Entry 5N5Y (electron microscopy, 7.70 A resolution (low resolution: residue-level contacts below are approximate; hydrogen-bond / salt-bridge calls are withheld)); this record covers chains A and H of the 18 polymer chains in the assembly.

# Chain A
Name: DNA-directed RNA polymerase I subunit RPA190
Source organism: Saccharomyces cerevisiae
Notes: EC 2.7.7.6
UniProtKB: P10964 (RPA1_YEAST); residue numbers follow UniProt; this construct covers 1-1664
Sequence (1664 residues; each row starts with the number of its first residue):
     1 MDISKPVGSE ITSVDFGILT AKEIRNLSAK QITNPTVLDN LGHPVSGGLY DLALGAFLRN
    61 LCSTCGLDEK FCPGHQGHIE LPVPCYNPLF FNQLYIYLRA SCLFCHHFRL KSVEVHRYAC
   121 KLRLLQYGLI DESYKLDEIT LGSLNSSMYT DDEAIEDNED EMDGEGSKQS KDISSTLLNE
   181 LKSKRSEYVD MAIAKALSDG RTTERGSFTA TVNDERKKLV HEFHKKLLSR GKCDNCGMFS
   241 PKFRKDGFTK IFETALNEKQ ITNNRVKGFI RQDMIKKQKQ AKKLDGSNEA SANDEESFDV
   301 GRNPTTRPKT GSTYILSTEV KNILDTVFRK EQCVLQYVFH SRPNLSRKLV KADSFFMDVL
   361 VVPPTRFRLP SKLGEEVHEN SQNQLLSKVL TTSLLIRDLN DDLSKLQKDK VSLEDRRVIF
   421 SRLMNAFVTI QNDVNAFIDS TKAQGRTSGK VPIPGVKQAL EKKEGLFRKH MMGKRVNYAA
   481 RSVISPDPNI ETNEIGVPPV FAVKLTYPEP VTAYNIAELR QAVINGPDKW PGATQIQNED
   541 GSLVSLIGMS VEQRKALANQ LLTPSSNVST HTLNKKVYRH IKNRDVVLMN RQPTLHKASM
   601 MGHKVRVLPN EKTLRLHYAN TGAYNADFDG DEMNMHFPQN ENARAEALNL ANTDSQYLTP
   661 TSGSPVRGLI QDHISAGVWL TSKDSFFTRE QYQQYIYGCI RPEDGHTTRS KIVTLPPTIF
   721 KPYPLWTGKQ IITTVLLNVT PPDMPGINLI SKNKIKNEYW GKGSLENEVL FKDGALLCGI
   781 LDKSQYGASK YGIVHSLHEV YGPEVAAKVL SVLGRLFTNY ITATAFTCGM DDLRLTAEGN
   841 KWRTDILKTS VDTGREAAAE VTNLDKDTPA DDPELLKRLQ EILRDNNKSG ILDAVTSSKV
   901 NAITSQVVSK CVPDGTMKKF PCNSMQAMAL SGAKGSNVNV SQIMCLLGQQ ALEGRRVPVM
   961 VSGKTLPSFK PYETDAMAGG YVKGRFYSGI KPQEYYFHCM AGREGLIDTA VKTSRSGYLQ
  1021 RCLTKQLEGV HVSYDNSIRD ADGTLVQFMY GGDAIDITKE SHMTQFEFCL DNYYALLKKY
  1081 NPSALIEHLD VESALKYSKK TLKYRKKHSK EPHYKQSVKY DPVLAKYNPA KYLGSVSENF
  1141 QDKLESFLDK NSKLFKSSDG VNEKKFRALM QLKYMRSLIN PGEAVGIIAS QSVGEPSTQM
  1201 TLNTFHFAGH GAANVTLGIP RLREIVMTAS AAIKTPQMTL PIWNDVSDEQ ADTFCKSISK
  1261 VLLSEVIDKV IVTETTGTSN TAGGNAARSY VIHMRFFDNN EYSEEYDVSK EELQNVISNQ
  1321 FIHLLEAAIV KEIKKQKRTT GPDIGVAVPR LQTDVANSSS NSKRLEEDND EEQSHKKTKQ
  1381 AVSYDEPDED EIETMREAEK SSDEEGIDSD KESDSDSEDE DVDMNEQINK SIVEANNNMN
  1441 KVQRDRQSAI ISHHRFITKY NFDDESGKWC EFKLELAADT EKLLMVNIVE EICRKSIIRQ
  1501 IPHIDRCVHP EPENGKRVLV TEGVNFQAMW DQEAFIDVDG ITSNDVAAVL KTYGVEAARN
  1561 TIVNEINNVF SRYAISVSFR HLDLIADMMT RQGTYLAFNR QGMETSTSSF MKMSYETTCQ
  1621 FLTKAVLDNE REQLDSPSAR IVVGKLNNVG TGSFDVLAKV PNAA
Disordered / not traced: 142-173, 274-311, 1007-1015, 1206-1212, 1277-1285, 1340-1439, 1663-1664
UniProt features mapped onto this chain:
  - region: P992 to E1004 (Bridging helix)
  - binding site (Zn(2+)): C62, C65, C72, H75, C102, C105, C233, C236
  - binding site (Mg(2+)): D627, D629, D631
  - modified residue (Phosphoserine): S889, S1636
Metal / ion sites: Zn2+ site 1: C62, C72, H75; Zn2+ site 2: C102, C105, C233, C236

# Chain H
Name: DNA-directed RNA polymerases I, II, and III subunit RPABC3
Source organism: Saccharomyces cerevisiae
UniProtKB: P20436 (RPAB3_YEAST); numbering as in UniProt (aligned over 1-146)
Sequence (146 residues; row label = number of the first residue in the row):
     1 MSNTLFDDIF QVSEVDPGRY NKVCRIEAAS TTQDQCKLTL DINVELFPVA AQDSLTVTIA
    61 SSLNLEDTPA NDSSATRSWR PPQAGDRSLA DDYDYVMYGT AYKFEEVSKD LIAVYYSFGG
   121 LLMRLEGNYR NLNNLKQENA YLLIRR
Disordered / not traced: 1-2, 65-77
UniProt features mapped onto this chain:
  - region: D16 to T39 (Non-specific ssDNA binding)
  - modified residue: S2 (N-acetylserine), T68 (Phosphothreonine)

# Interface between chain A and chain H
Pairs across the interface (64; chain A residue first):
  S682(A) - Y20(H)
  K683(A) - Y20(H)
  K683(A) - V23(H)
  K683(A) - D41(H)
  K683(A) - G120(H)
  K683(A) - L121(H)
  D684(A) - Y20(H)
  D684(A) - N21(H)
  D684(A) - K22(H)
  D684(A) - V23(H)
  F686(A) - V23(H)
  F686(A) - N43(H)
  F686(A) - L121(H)
  R689(A) - W79(H)
  R689(A) - P81(H)
  P716(A) - Y98(H)
  P717(A) - W79(H)
  P717(A) - Y98(H)
  T718(A) - M97(H)
  T718(A) - Y98(H)
  T718(A) - F118(H)
  T718(A) - G119(H)
  I719(A) - N43(H)
  I719(A) - Y95(H)
  I719(A) - V96(H)
  I719(A) - M97(H)
  F720(A) - W79(H)
  F720(A) - V96(H)
  F720(A) - Y98(H)
  F720(A) - Y141(H)
  K721(A) - A90(H)
  K721(A) - D91(H)
  K721(A) - Y93(H)
  K721(A) - D94(H)
  K721(A) - Y95(H)
  K721(A) - V96(H)
  P722(A) - D94(H)
  P722(A) - Y95(H)
  Y723(A) - L46(H)
  P724(A) - W79(H)
  L725(A) - N43(H)
  L725(A) - L46(H)
  W726(A) - W79(H)
  T727(A) - F118(H)
  T727(A) - G119(H)
  K729(A) - G119(H)
  K729(A) - G120(H)
  Y759(A) - R19(H)
  W760(A) - G18(H)
  W760(A) - R19(H)
  W760(A) - Y20(H)
  K762(A) - E14(H)
  K762(A) - D16(H)
  K762(A) - R25(H)
  K762(A) - E27(H)
  G763(A) - R25(H)
  E766(A) - Y20(H)
  L770(A) - Y102(H)
  K772(A) - Q137(H)
  L777(A) - Y102(H)
  L777(A) - S117(H)
  L777(A) - L122(H)
  F920(A) - R19(H)
  P921(A) - R19(H)
Interface residues without a listed pair, chain A (33 interface residues in all): Q730, G761, L765, C778, K919
Interface residues without a listed pair, chain H (34 interface residues in all): L63, D92

# Overview
The interface between chain A and chain H involves 33 residues on one side and 34 on the other. The Zn2+ site
1 is built by C62(A), C72(A) and H75(A). Curated annotation (UniProt) lists 8 Zn2+-binding residues and 3
Mg2+-binding residues on chain A.
Here chain A is DNA-directed RNA polymerase I subunit RPA190 and chain H is DNA-directed RNA polymerases I,
II, and III subunit RPABC3, both from Saccharomyces cerevisiae. Entry 5N5Y (Cryo-EM structure of RNA
polymerase I in complex with Rrn3 and Core Factor (Orientation III)) was determined by electron microscopy,
deposited together with 5O7X, 5N5Z, 5N60 and 5N61.
